PDB entry 7LAS | electron microscopy, 4.40 A resolution (low resolution: residue-level contacts below are approximate; hydrogen-bond / salt-bridge calls are withheld) | chains A and F of the 8 polymer chains in the assembly

Chain A (and F):
Protein: ATP-dependent helicase Rep
Organism: Porcine circovirus 2
Notes: EC 3.6.4.-; chain F of this document is another copy of the same molecule, construct and numbering; everything in this record applies to it too
UniProt: Q6TC59 (Q6TC59_PCV2); numbering as in UniProt (aligned over 1-314)
Sequence (314 residues; each row starts with the number of its first residue):
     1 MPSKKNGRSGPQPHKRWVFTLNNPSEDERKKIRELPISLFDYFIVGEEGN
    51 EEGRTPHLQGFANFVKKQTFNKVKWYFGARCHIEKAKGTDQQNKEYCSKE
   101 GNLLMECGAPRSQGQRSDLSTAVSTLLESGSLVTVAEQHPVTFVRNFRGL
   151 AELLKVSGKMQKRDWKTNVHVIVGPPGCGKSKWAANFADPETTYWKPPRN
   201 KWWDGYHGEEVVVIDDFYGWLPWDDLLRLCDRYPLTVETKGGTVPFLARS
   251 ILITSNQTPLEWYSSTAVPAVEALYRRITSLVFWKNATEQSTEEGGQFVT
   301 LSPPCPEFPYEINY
Not modelled in the structure: 1-118, 302-314
Ion coordination: Mg2+: Asp216 (together with ADP)
Small-molecule neighbours: ADP (adenosine-5'-diphosphate): Pro176, Gly177, Cys178, Gly179, Lys180, Ser181, Lys182, Asp215, Asp216, Asn256
Reported in the primary citation:
  - mutagenesis - K180A, D216A, N256A: abolished catalytic activity on ATP

Interface between chain A and chain F:
Residue-residue contacts (13):
  Leu119(A) - Val141(F)
  Val123(A) - Val144(F)
  Asn146(A) - Val144(F)
  Arg148(A) - Phe147(F)
  Gly149(A) - Val144(F)
  Gly149(A) - Phe147(F)
  Leu150(A) - Val144(F)
  Glu152(A) - Phe147(F)
  Leu153(A) - Pro140(F)
  Leu153(A) - Val144(F)
  Val156(A) - Ala136(F)
  Val156(A) - Phe143(F)
  Tyr233(A) - Glu191(F)
Interface residues without a listed pair, chain F (8 interface residues in all): Val133

Summary:
10 residues of chain A and 8 residues of chain F are in contact. Chain A binds ADP. From the paper: K180A,
D216A and N256A of chain A abolish catalytic activity on ATP.
Chain A and chain F are both ATP-dependent helicase Rep (Porcine circovirus 2); the structure, Cryo-EM
structure of PCV2 Replicase bound to ssDNA, was determined by electron microscopy (same publication as 7LAR).
